2VO2 - chain X; structure by X-ray diffraction, 1.90 A resolution.

== Chain X ==
Molecule: Ascorbate peroxidase
From: Glycine max
Notes: EC 1.11.11.1
Reference sequence: Q43758 (Q43758_SOYBN); residue numbers follow UniProt; this construct covers 2-250
Chain sequence (261 residues; numbered -10 to 250; the number before each row is that of its first residue; numbers below 1 keep their minus sign (Met-10 is residue -10)):
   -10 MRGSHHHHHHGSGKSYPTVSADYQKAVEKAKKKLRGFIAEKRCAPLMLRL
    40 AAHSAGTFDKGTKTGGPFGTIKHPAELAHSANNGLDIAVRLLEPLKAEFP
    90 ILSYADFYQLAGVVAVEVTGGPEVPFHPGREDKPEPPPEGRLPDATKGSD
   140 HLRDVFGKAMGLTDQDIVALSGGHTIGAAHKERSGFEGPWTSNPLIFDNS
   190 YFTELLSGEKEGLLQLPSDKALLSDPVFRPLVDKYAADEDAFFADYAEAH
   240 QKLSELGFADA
Unresolved in the structure: -10 to 1, 250
Differences from the reference sequence: engineered mutation Ala41 (Trp in Q43758)
Bound ions: heme Fe: His42, His163; Na+ near Ile185 (its only coordinating residue here)
Ligand contacts: heme (HEM): Pro34, Leu35, Leu37, Arg38, Ala41, His42, Pro132, Asp133, Ala134, Leu141, Phe145, Leu159, Ser160, Gly162, His163, Ile165, Gly166, Ala167, Ala168, His169, Arg172, Ser173, Phe175, Trp179, Leu205, Ser207, Tyr235, Leu242

== In short ==
Ligands of chain X: heme. His42 and His163 coordinate a heme Fe ion.
Chain X is Ascorbate peroxidase (Glycine max); the structure, Crystal structure of soybean ascorbate
peroxidase mutant W41A subjected to low dose X-rays, was determined by X-ray diffraction, deposited together
with 2VNX and 2VNZ.
